PDB entry 2AOF | X-ray diffraction, 1.32 A resolution | chains B and C of the 3 polymer chains in the assembly

Chain B:
Molecule: Pol polyprotein
From: Human immunodeficiency virus 1
Notes: EC 3.4.23.16; fragment: protease (retropepsin)
Reference sequence: P04587 (POL_HV1B5); residues 101-199 here correspond to UniProt positions 69-167 (UniProt number = residue number - 32)
Chain sequence (99 residues; row label = number of the first residue in the row):
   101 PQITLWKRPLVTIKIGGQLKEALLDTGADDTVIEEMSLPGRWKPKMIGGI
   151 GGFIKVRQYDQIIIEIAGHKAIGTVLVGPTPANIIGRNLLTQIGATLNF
Sequence notes: engineered mutation Lys107 (Gln75 in P04587), Ile133 (Leu101 in P04587), Ile163 (Leu131 in P04587), Ala167 (Cys135 in P04587), Ala182 (Val150 in P04587), Ala195 (Cys163 in P04587)

Chain C:
Molecule: Peptide inhibitor
Chain sequence (11 residues; each row starts with the number of its first residue):
   301 RPGNXLQSRPX
Modified residues: FRD (1-phenyl-2-aminopropane) at position 305; NH2 (amino group) at position 311

Interface between chain B and chain C:
Residue-residue contacts (52; chain B residue first):
  Arg108(B) - Pro302(C)  hydrogen bond (side chain-backbone)
  Arg108(B) - Gly303(C)
  Arg108(B) - Ser308(C)  hydrogen bond (side chain-backbone)
  Arg108(B) - Arg309(C)  hydrogen bond (side chain-backbone)
  Arg108(B) - Pro310(C)  hydrogen bond (side chain-backbone)
  Arg108(B) - NH2_311(C)
  Leu123(B) - FRD_305(C)
  Asp125(B) - FRD_305(C)
  Asp125(B) - Leu306(C)  hydrogen bond (side chain-backbone)
  Gly127(B) - Gly303(C)
  Gly127(B) - FRD_305(C)  hydrogen bond (backbone-backbone)
  Gly127(B) - Leu306(C)
  Gly127(B) - Gln307(C)  hydrogen bond (backbone-backbone)
  Ala128(B) - Gly303(C)
  Ala128(B) - Asn304(C)
  Ala128(B) - Gln307(C)
  Asp129(B) - Pro302(C)
  Asp129(B) - Gly303(C)  hydrogen bond (side chain-backbone)
  Asp129(B) - Asn304(C)  hydrogen bond (backbone-side chain)
  Asp129(B) - Gln307(C)  hydrogen bond (backbone-side chain)
  Asp129(B) - Ser308(C)
  Asp129(B) - Arg309(C)  salt bridge
  Asp130(B) - Pro302(C)
  Asp130(B) - Asn304(C)  hydrogen bond (backbone-side chain)
  Asp130(B) - Gln307(C)  hydrogen bond
  Asp130(B) - Arg309(C)
  Lys145(B) - Pro310(C)
  Met146(B) - Pro302(C)
  Met146(B) - Pro310(C)
  Ile147(B) - Pro302(C)  hydrophobic
  Ile147(B) - Asn304(C)
  Ile147(B) - Gln307(C)
  Ile147(B) - Ser308(C)
  Gly148(B) - Pro302(C)  hydrogen bond (backbone-backbone)
  Gly148(B) - Gly303(C)
  Gly148(B) - Asn304(C)  hydrogen bond (backbone-backbone)
  Gly148(B) - Gln307(C)
  Gly148(B) - Ser308(C)  hydrogen bond (backbone-backbone)
  Gly149(B) - Asn304(C)
  Gly149(B) - FRD_305(C)
  Gly149(B) - Leu306(C)
  Ile150(B) - Asn304(C)
  Ile150(B) - FRD_305(C)
  Ile150(B) - Leu306(C)
  Phe153(B) - Arg301(C)
  Pro181(B) - Pro302(C)  hydrophobic
  Pro181(B) - FRD_305(C)
  Ala182(B) - FRD_305(C)
  Ala182(B) - Leu306(C)  hydrophobic
  Ile184(B) - FRD_305(C)
  Ile184(B) - Gln307(C)
  Arg187(B) - Arg309(C)
Other interface residues (no listed pair), chain B (20 interface residues in all): Leu176, Thr180

Overview:
20 residues of chain B face 11 of chain C across their interface; the contacts include 15 hydrogen bonds and 1
salt bridge. Among the polar pairs are Asp129(B)-Arg309(C), Arg108(B)-Pro302(C) and Arg108(B)-Ser308(C).
Here chain B is Pol polyprotein (Human immunodeficiency virus 1) and chain C is Peptide inhibitor. Entry 2AOF
(Crystal structure analysis of HIV-1 Protease mutant V82A with a substrate analog P1-P6) was determined by
X-ray diffraction (same publication as 2AOH, 2AOI and 2AOJ).
